Entry 6NCX (X-ray diffraction, 2.25 A resolution); this record covers chains A and B of the 4 polymer chains in the assembly.

Chain A (and B):
Molecule: Beta-galacturonidase
From: Eisenbergiella tayi
Notes: EC 3.2.1.31; chain B of this document is another copy of the same molecule, construct and numbering; everything in this record applies to it too
UniProtKB: A0A1E3AEY6 (A0A1E3AEY6_9FIRM); residues 1-559 here = UniProt positions 1-559
Chain sequence (574 residues; each row starts with the number of its first residue):
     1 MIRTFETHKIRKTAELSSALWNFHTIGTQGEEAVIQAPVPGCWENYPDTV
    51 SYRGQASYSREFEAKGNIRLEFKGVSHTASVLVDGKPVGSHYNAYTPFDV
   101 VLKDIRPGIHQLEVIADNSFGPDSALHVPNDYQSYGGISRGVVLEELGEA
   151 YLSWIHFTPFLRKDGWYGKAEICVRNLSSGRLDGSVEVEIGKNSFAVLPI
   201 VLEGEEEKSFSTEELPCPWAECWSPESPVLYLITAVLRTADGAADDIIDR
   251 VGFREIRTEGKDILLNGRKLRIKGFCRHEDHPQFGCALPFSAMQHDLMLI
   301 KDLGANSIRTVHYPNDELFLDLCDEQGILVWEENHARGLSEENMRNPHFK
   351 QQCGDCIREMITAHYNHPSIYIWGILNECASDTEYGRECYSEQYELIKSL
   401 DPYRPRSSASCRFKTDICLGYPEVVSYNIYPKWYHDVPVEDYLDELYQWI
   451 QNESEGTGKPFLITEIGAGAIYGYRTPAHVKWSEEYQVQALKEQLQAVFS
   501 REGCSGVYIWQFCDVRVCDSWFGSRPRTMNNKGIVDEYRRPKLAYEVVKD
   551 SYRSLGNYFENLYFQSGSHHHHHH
Disordered / not traced: 239-243, 560-574 (chain B: 560-574)
Differences from the reference sequence: expression tag (560-574)
Small-molecule neighbours: alpha-D-galactopyranuronic acid (ADA): Asp-131, His-312, Arg-337, Asn-377, Glu-378, Asn-428, Tyr-430, Tyr-434, Glu-465, Trp-510, Arg-525, Asn-530, Lys-532
What the authors report for this chain:
  - catalytic residues: Glu-378, Glu-465
  - binding site for alpha-D-galactopyranuronic acid: Arg-337
  - specificity-determining residues: Arg-337
  - mutagenesis - R337A: abolished catalytic activity
  - mutagenesis - R337A: increased catalytic activity on SN-38-G

How chain A and chain B interact:
Pairs across the interface (11; chain A residue first):
  Tyr-472(A) / Arg-475(B)
  Arg-475(A) / Tyr-472(B)
  Arg-475(A) / Arg-475(B)
  Arg-475(A) / Glu-484(B)  salt bridge
  Arg-475(A) / Pro-541(B)
  Arg-475(A) / Leu-543(B)
  Pro-477(A) / Pro-541(B)  hydrophobic
  Glu-484(A) / Arg-475(B)  salt bridge
  Pro-541(A) / Arg-475(B)
  Pro-541(A) / Pro-477(B)  hydrophobic
  Leu-543(A) / Arg-475(B)
Interface residues without a listed pair, chain A (8 interface residues in all): Gly-473, Lys-542
Interface residues without a listed pair, chain B (8 interface residues in all): Gly-473, Lys-542

Summary:
The chain A/chain B interface involves 8 residues from each chain; the contacts include 2 salt bridges. The
salt-bridged pair is Arg-475(A)/Glu-484(B). Ligands of chain A: alpha-D-galactopyranuronic acid. From the
paper: catalytic residues Glu-378(A) and Glu-465(A); R337A of chain A abolishes catalytic activity.
Both chains are Beta-galacturonidase (Eisenbergiella tayi). Entry 6NCX (Crystal structure of GH2
beta-galacturonidase from Eisenbergiella tayi bound to galacturonate) was determined by X-ray diffraction
together with 6NCW and 6NCY from the same study.
